Entry 2CAY (X-ray diffraction, 1.90 A resolution); this record covers chains A and B.

Chain A (and B):
Molecule: Vacuolar protein sorting protein 36
Organism: Saccharomyces cerevisiae
Notes: fragment: ph domain, residues 1-99 and 252-289; chain B of this document is another copy of the same molecule, construct and numbering; everything in this record applies to it too
UniProtKB: Q06696 (VPS36_YEAST); residue numbers follow UniProt; this construct covers 1-99, 252-289
Amino-acid sequence (145 residues; row label = number of the first residue in the row; note: 152 numbers in that range are skipped by the numbering (no residue carries them; nothing is unmodelled there); numbers below 1 keep their minus sign (Met-7 is residue -7)):
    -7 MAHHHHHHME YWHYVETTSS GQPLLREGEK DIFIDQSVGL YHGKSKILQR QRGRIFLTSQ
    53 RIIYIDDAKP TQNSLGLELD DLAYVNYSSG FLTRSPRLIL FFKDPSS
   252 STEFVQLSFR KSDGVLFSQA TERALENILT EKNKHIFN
Unresolved in the structure: -7 to -2, 283-289 (chain B: -7 to -2, 282-289)
What the authors report for this chain:
  - binding site for sulfate ion: Arg89, Arg261
  - binding site for sulfate ion: Lys38, Arg86 (proposed by the authors, not directly observed)
  - mutagenesis - R89A, R261A: abolished binding to PtdIns3P
  - mutagenesis - K38A, R86A: decreased binding to PtdIns3P
  - mutagenesis - R89A: abolished localization

How chain A and chain B interact:
Residue-residue contacts - 34 pairs, chain A then chain B:
  Ala75(A) with Phe94(B); Lys95(B); Pro97(B); Ser252(B)
  Tyr76(A) with Phe93(B), hydrophobic; Phe94(B), hydrogen bond (side chain-backbone); Pro97(B); Ser252(B); Glu254(B), hydrogen bond (side chain-backbone); Phe255(B)
  Phe93(A) with Tyr76(B), hydrophobic; Phe93(B), hydrophobic
  Phe94(A) with Tyr76(B), hydrogen bond (backbone-side chain)
  Lys95(A) with Lys95(B)
  Pro97(A) with Ala75(B); Tyr76(B); Leu280(B)
  Ser98(A) with Leu280(B); Thr281(B)
  Ser99(A) with Glu277(B), hydrogen bond; Leu280(B)
  Ser252(A) with Ala75(B), hydrogen bond (side chain-backbone); Tyr76(B); Leu276(B); Glu277(B), hydrogen bond (backbone-side chain); Leu280(B)
  Glu254(A) with Tyr76(B), hydrogen bond (backbone-side chain)
  Phe255(A) with Tyr76(B)
  Glu277(A) with Ser99(B), hydrogen bond; Ser252(B), hydrogen bond (side chain-backbone)
  Leu280(A) with Pro97(B); Ser98(B); Ser252(B)
  Thr281(A) with Ser98(B)
Other interface residues (no listed pair), chain A (16 interface residues in all): Asp96, Thr253
Other interface residues (no listed pair), chain B (16 interface residues in all): Thr253

Overview:
Chain A and chain B each contribute 16 residues to their interface; the contacts include 9 hydrogen bonds.
Among the polar pairs are Tyr76(A)-Phe94(B), Tyr76(A)-Glu254(B) and Ser99(A)-Glu277(B). The paper reports a
binding site for sulfate ion at Arg89(A), Arg261(A) and Lys38(A) among others; R89A and R261A of chain A
abolish binding to PtdIns3P; 4 substitutions were tested in all.
Chain A and chain B are both Vacuolar protein sorting protein 36 (Saccharomyces cerevisiae); the structure,
Vps36 N-terminal PH domain, was determined by X-ray diffraction together with 2CAZ from the same study.
